Entry 2Z4U (X-ray diffraction, 1.10 A resolution); this record covers chain A.

# Chain A
Protein: Ribosome-inactivating protein PD-L4
Source organism: Phytolacca dioica
Notes: EC 3.2.2.22
Reference sequence: P84854 (RIPL2_PHYDI); residues 1-261 here = UniProt positions 1-261
Sequence (261 residues; numbered 1 to 261; the number before each row is that of its first residue):
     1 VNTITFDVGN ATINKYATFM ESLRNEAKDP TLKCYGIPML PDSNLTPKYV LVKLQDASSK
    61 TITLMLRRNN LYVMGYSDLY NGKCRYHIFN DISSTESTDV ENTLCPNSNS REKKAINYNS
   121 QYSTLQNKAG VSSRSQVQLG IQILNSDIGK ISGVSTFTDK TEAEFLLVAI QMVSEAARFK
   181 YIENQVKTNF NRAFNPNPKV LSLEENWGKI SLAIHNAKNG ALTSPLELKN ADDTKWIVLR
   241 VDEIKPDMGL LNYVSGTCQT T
UniProt features mapped onto this chain:
  - active site: Glu175
  - glycosylation: Asn10 (N-linked (GlcNAc...) asparagine)
  - mutagenesis: Ser211 (S211A: Reduces activity on DNA, rRNA and poly(A). Does not affect activity on ribosomes or inhibition of protein synthesis)
Disulfides: Cys34-Cys258, Cys84-Cys105

# Overview
UniProt lists active-site residue Glu175 and one mutagenesis site.
Chain A is Ribosome-inactivating protein PD-L4 (Phytolacca dioica); the structure, Crystal structure of wild
type PD-L4 from Phytolacca dioica leaves, was determined by X-ray diffraction, deposited together with 2QES,
2QET and 2Z53.
